1KAK - chain A; structure by X-ray diffraction, 2.50 A resolution.

Chain A:
Name: Protein-tyrosine phosphatase, non-receptor type 1
From: Homo sapiens
Notes: EC 3.1.3.48
UniProt: P18031 (PTN1_HUMAN); numbering as in UniProt (aligned over 1-298)
Amino-acid sequence (298 residues; row label = number of the first residue in the row):
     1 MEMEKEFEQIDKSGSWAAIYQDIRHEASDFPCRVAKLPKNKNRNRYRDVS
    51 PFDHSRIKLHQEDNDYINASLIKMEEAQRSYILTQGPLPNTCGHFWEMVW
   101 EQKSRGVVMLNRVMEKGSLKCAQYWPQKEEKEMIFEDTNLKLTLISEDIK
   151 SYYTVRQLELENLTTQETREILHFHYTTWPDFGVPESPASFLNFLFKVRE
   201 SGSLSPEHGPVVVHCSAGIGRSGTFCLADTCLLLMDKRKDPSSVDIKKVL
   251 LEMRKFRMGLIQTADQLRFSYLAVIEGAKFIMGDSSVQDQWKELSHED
Not modelled in the structure: 1
Residues lining bound ligands: FNP ({[7-(difluoro-phosphono-methyl)-naphthalen-2-yl]-difluoro-methyl}-phosphonic acid): Tyr46, Arg47, Asp48, Val49, Lys120, Asp181, Phe182, Cys215, Ser216, Ala217, Ile219, Gly220, Arg221, Gln262
Curated features (UniProtKB/Swiss-Prot):
  - active site: Cys215 (Phosphocysteine intermediate)
  - binding site (substrate): Asp181, Cys215 to Arg221, Gln262
  - modified residue: Met1 (N-acetylmethionine), Tyr20 (Phosphotyrosine), Ser50 (Phosphoserine), Tyr66 (Phosphotyrosine), Cys215 (Cysteine persulfide), Ser242 (Phosphoserine), Ser243 (Phosphoserine)
  - cross-link: Cys215 to Ser216 (N,N-(cysteine-1,S-diyl)serine (Cys-Ser))
  - mutagenesis: Ser50 (S50A/D: No phosphorylation), Asp181 (D181A: Substrate-trapping mutant), Cys215 (C215S: Catalytically inactive mutant; abolishes sulfhydration)

Summary:
Chain A binds compound FNP. UniProt lists active-site residue Cys215, 9 substrate-binding residues and 3
mutagenesis sites.
Chain A is Protein-tyrosine phosphatase, non-receptor type 1 (Homo sapiens); the structure, Human Tyrosine
Phosphatase 1B Complexed with an Inhibitor, was determined by X-ray diffraction together with 1KAV from the
same study.
